8E7S - chains A and B of the 44 polymer chains in the assembly; structure by electron microscopy, 3.20 A resolution.

== Chain A ==
Name: Cytochrome b-c1 complex subunit 1, mitochondrial
Source organism: Saccharomyces cerevisiae
UniProtKB: P07256 (QCR1_YEAST); residues 1-457 here = UniProt positions 1-457
Amino-acid sequence (457 residues; numbered 1 to 457; the number before each row is that of its first residue):
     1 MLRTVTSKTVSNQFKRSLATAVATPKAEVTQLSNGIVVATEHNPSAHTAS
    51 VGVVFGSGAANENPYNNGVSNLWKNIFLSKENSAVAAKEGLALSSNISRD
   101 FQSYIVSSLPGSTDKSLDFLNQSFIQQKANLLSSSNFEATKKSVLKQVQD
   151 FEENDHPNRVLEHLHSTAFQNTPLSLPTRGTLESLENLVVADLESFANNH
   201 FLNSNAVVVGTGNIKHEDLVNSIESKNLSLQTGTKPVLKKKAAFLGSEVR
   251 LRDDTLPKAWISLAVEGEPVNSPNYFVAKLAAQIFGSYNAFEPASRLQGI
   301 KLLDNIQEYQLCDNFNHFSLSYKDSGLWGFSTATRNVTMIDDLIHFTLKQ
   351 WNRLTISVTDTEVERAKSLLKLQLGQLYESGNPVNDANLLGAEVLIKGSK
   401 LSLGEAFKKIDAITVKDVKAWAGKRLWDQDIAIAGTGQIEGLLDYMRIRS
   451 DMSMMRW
Disordered / not traced: 1-26
Ligand contacts: 1,2-diacyl-sn-glycero-3-phoshocholine (PCF): D428, S453, M455

== Chain B ==
Name: Cytochrome b-c1 complex subunit 2, mitochondrial
Source organism: Saccharomyces cerevisiae
UniProtKB: P07257 (QCR2_YEAST); residues 1-368 here = UniProt positions 1-368
Amino-acid sequence (368 residues; each row starts with the number of its first residue):
     1 MLSAARLQFAQGSVRRLTVSARDAPTKISTLAVKVHGGSRYATKDGVAHL
    51 LNRFNFQNTNTRSALKLVRESELLGGTFKSTLDREYITLKATFLKDDLPY
   101 YVNALADVLYKTAFKPHELTESVLPAARYDYAVAEQCPVKSAEDQLYAIT
   151 FRKGLGNPLLYDGVERVSLQDIKDFADKVYTKENLEVSGENVVEADLKRF
   201 VDESLLSTLPAGKSLVSKSEPKFFLGEENRVRFIGDSVAAIGIPVNKASL
   251 AQYEVLANYLTSALSELSGLISSAKLDKFTDGGLFTLFVRDQDSAVVSSN
   301 IKKIVADLKKGKDLSPAINYTKLKNAVQNESVSSPIELNFDAVKDFKLGK
   351 FNYVAVGDVSNLPYLDEL
Disordered / not traced: 1-16
UniProt features mapped onto this chain:
  - modified residue (Phosphoserine): S141, S168

== Interface between chain A and chain B ==
Pairs across the interface (38):
  S45(A) - R22(B)  hydrogen bond
  T48(A) - V327(B)
  A86(A) - L264(B)
  A86(A) - Y320(B)  hydrophobic
  A87(A) - L264(B)
  G90(A) - N319(B)
  G90(A) - Y320(B)
  G90(A) - L323(B)
  L91(A) - L323(B)  hydrophobic
  A92(A) - Y320(B)
  A92(A) - K324(B)
  S108(A) - L323(B)
  L109(A) - L323(B)
  F291(A) - Y129(B)  hydrophobic
  E292(A) - R53(B)  salt bridge
  P293(A) - R53(B)
  P293(A) - A126(B)  hydrophobic
  L297(A) - A64(B)
  L297(A) - L65(B)
  L297(A) - R69(B)  hydrogen bond (backbone-side chain)
  Q298(A) - R69(B)
  G299(A) - R69(B)  hydrogen bond (backbone-side chain)
  T361(A) - L73(B)
  E364(A) - L73(B)
  R365(A) - E72(B)
  R365(A) - L73(B)
  S368(A) - E72(B)
  S368(A) - L73(B)
  S368(A) - G75(B)
  L369(A) - E72(B)
  L372(A) - G75(B)
  L372(A) - G76(B)
  G375(A) - I28(B)
  Q376(A) - T92(B)
  E379(A) - T26(B)
  N382(A) - V327(B)
  L403(A) - K27(B)
  F407(A) - K27(B)
Also at the interface, not in a pair above, chain A (34 interface residues in all): H47, N82, S83, S107, N289, R296, G404
Also at the interface, not in a pair above, chain B (26 interface residues in all): L74, E121, A263, P316, A326

== Summary ==
34 residues of chain A face 26 of chain B across their interface; the contacts include 3 hydrogen bonds and 1
salt bridge. Polar pairs include E292(A)-R53(B), S45(A)-R22(B) and L297(A)-R69(B). Chain A binds
1,2-diacyl-sn-glycero-3-phoshocholine.
Here chain A is Cytochrome b-c1 complex subunit 1, mitochondrial and chain B is Cytochrome b-c1 complex
subunit 2, mitochondrial, both from Saccharomyces cerevisiae. Entry 8E7S (III2IV2 respiratory supercomplex
from Saccharomyces cerevisiae with 4 bound UQ6) was determined by electron microscopy, deposited together with
8EC0.
